PDB entry 3G2W | X-ray diffraction, 2.40 A resolution | chains A and C

[Chain A]
Molecule: ADP-ribosylation factor-binding protein GGA1
Source organism: Homo sapiens
Notes: fragment: VHS Domain (N-terminal domain)
Reference sequence: Q9UJY5 (GGA1_HUMAN); numbering as in UniProt (aligned over 1-147)
Amino-acid sequence (149 residues; each row starts with the number of its first residue; numbers below 1 keep their minus sign (Gly-1 is residue -1)):
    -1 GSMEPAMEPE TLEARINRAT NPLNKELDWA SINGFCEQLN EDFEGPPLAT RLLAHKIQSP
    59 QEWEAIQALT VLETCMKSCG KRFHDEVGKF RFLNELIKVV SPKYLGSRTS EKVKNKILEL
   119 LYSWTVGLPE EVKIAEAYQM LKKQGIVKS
Unresolved in the structure: -1 to 6, 146-147
Construct notes: expression tag (-1 to 0)
Swiss-Prot annotation at these positions:
  - modified residue: Met1 (N-acetylmethionine)
Cystine bridges: Cys34-Cys73

[Chain C]
Molecule: Internal peptide of the Hinge domain of ADP-ribosylation factor-binding protein GGA1
Reference sequence: Q9UJY5 (GGA1_HUMAN); residues 1-14 here correspond to UniProt positions 351-364 (UniProt number = residue number + 350)
Amino-acid sequence (14 residues; numbered 1 to 14; the number before each row is that of its first residue):
     1 SASVSLLDDE LMSL
Unresolved in the structure: 1-5
Modified / non-standard residues: Ser5 (phosphoserine; SEP)
Swiss-Prot annotation at these positions:
  - motif: Asp8 to Met12 (Autoinhibitory)
  - modified residue: Ser5 (Phosphoserine)

[How chain A and chain C interact]
Pairs across the interface (26; chain A residue first):
  Lys87(A) - Leu6(C)
  Lys87(A) - Asp8(C)
  Phe88(A) - Asp8(C)  hydrogen bond (backbone-side chain)
  Phe88(A) - Asp9(C)
  Phe88(A) - Glu10(C)
  Phe88(A) - Leu11(C)  hydrophobic
  Arg89(A) - Leu6(C)
  Arg89(A) - Leu7(C)
  Arg89(A) - Asp8(C)  hydrogen bond (backbone-side chain)
  Arg89(A) - Asp9(C)  salt bridge
  Asn92(A) - Asp9(C)
  Asn92(A) - Glu10(C)  hydrogen bond (side chain-backbone)
  Asn92(A) - Leu11(C)
  Asn92(A) - Met12(C)  hydrogen bond (side chain-backbone)
  Ile95(A) - Leu11(C)  hydrophobic
  Ile95(A) - Met12(C)  hydrophobic
  Ile95(A) - Leu14(C)
  Lys96(A) - Met12(C)
  Ser99(A) - Leu14(C)  hydrogen bond (side chain-backbone)
  Lys101(A) - Leu14(C)
  Tyr102(A) - Met12(C)
  Lys131(A) - Asp8(C)  salt bridge
  Glu134(A) - Leu11(C)
  Met138(A) - Met12(C)
  Met138(A) - Leu14(C)
  Gln142(A) - Leu14(C)  hydrogen bond (side chain-backbone)
Interface residues without a listed pair, chain A (15 interface residues in all): Ala135, Ile144
Interface residues without a listed pair, chain C (9 interface residues in all): Ser13

[Overview]
15 residues of chain A face 9 of chain C across their interface, with 6 hydrogen bonds and 2 salt bridges.
Among the polar pairs are Arg89(A)-Asp9(C), Lys131(A)-Asp8(C) and Phe88(A)-Asp8(C).
Chain A is ADP-ribosylation factor-binding protein GGA1 (Homo sapiens) and chain C is Internal peptide of the
Hinge domain of ADP-ribosylation factor-binding protein GGA1; the structure, VHS Domain of human GGA1
complexed with a DXXLL hinge peptide, was determined by X-ray diffraction together with 3G2S, 3G2T and 3G2V
from the same study.
